PDB entry 8WRQ | electron microscopy, 3.05 A resolution | chains A and B of the 4 polymer chains in the assembly

Chain A:
Name: Cas12-1
Organism: unclassified sequences
Sequence (737 residues; each row starts with the number of its first residue):
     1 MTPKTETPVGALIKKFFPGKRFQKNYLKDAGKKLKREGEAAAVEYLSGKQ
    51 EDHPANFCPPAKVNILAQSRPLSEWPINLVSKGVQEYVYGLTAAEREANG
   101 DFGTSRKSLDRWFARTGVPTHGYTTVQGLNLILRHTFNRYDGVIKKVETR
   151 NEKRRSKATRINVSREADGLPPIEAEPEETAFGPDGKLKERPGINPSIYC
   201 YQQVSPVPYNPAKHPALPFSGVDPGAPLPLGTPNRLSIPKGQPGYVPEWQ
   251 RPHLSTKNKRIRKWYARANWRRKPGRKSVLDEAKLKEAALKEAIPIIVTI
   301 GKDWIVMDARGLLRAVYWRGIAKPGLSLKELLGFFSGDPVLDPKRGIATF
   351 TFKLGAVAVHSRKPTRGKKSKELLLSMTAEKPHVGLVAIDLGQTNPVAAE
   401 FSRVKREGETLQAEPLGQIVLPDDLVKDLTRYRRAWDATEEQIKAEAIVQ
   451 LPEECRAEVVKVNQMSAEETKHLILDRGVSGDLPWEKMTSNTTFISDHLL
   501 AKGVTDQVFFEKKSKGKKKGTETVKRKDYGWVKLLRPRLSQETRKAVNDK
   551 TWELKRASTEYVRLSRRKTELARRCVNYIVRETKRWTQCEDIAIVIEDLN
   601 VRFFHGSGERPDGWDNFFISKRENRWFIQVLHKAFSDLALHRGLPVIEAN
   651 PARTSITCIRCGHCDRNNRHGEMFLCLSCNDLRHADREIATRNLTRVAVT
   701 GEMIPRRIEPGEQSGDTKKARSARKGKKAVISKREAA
Not modelled in the structure: 1-53, 157-176, 599-625, 650-737

Chain B:
Molecule: CrRNA
Organism: unclassified sequences
Sequence (56 nucleotides; each row starts with the number of its first residue; numbers below 1 keep their minus sign (C-35 is residue -35)):
   -35 CCGUCAACGUUCAACGCUUGCUCGGUUCGCCGAGACUCCCCUACGUGCUG
    15 CUGAAG
Not modelled in the structure: -35 to -20, 11-20

Interface between chain A and chain B:
Residue-residue contacts (111; chain A residue first):
  Phe57(A) with U1(B), sugar contact
  Pro60(A) with U1(B), sugar contact; C2(B), sugar contact
  Lys62(A) with C2(B), hydrogen bond to the phosphate; C3(B), salt bridge to the phosphate
  Asn64(A) with U-17(B), hydrogen bond to the base; G-16(B), hydrogen bond to the sugar
  Glu190(A) with U6(B), hydrogen bond to the sugar; A7(B), phosphate contact
  Arg191(A) with U6(B), sugar contact
  Pro192(A) with C5(B), sugar contact
  Gly193(A) with C5(B), hydrogen bond to the phosphate
  Ile194(A) with C5(B), sugar contact
  Asn195(A) with C4(B), hydrogen bond to the sugar
  Pro196(A) with C4(B), sugar contact
  Pro229(A) with U-18(B), base contact
  Leu230(A) with U-18(B), phosphate contact
  Gly231(A) with U-18(B), hydrogen bond to the phosphate
  Arg235(A) with C-5(B), salt bridge to the phosphate
  Gly244(A) with C-6(B), hydrogen bond to the phosphate
  Tyr245(A) with G-7(B), hydrogen bond to the sugar; C-6(B), sugar contact
  Val246(A) with C-5(B), phosphate contact
  Pro247(A) with G-7(B), base contact
  Trp249(A) with U-9(B), stacking on the base; G-7(B), base contact
  Gln250(A) with G-7(B), base contact; C-5(B), sugar contact
  Leu254(A) with C-5(B), phosphate contact; G-4(B), phosphate contact
  Ser255(A) with G-4(B), hydrogen bond to the phosphate; A-3(B), hydrogen bond to the phosphate
  Lys257(A) with A-3(B), salt bridge to the phosphate; G-2(B), salt bridge to the phosphate
  Asn258(A) with C-19(B), base contact
  Lys259(A) with C-19(B), base contact; G-4(B), phosphate contact; A-3(B), phosphate contact
  Arg260(A) with C-19(B), sugar contact; U-17(B), salt bridge to the phosphate; G-16(B), hydrogen bond to the base; C-15(B), base contact
  Ile261(A) with C-19(B), hydrogen bond to the sugar; U-18(B), sugar contact; U-17(B), phosphate contact
  Arg262(A) with U-17(B), phosphate contact; C-5(B), hydrogen bond to the sugar; G-4(B), hydrogen bond to the base; A-3(B), base contact
  Lys263(A) with U-18(B), phosphate contact; U-17(B), hydrogen bond to the phosphate
  Trp264(A) with C-6(B), phosphate contact
  Tyr265(A) with U-18(B), hydrogen bond to the base; U-17(B), sugar contact
  Ala266(A) with U-17(B), phosphate contact; G-16(B), phosphate contact
  Arg267(A) with G-16(B), hydrogen bond to the phosphate; C-15(B), salt bridge to the phosphate
  Asn269(A) with C-6(B), hydrogen bond to the base
  Trp270(A) with C-6(B), phosphate contact
  Arg271(A) with C-13(B), base contact; G-12(B), hydrogen bond to the base
  Lys273(A) with G-12(B), hydrogen bond to the base; G-11(B), hydrogen bond to the base
  Gly275(A) with U-10(B), base contact; C-8(B), base contact
  Arg276(A) with G-11(B), hydrogen bond to the base; U-10(B), base contact; C-8(B), base contact; C-6(B), base contact; C-5(B), base contact
  Lys277(A) with C-8(B), hydrogen bond to the sugar
  Ser278(A) with C-8(B), sugar contact
  Glu292(A) with U-18(B), hydrogen bond to the base
  Ile294(A) with U-18(B), base contact
  Arg310(A) with U-18(B), hydrogen bond to the base; U-17(B), hydrogen bond to the sugar
  Gly311(A) with U-17(B), base contact
  Arg314(A) with C-19(B), base contact; U-17(B), hydrogen bond to the base; G-16(B), hydrogen bond to the base; A-1(B), base contact; C0(B), hydrogen bond to the base
  Tyr317(A) with C-19(B), sugar contact; U-18(B), phosphate contact
  Trp318(A) with C0(B), stacking on the base
  Arg319(A) with C0(B), phosphate contact; U1(B), salt bridge to the phosphate
  Pro324(A) with C-19(B), sugar contact
  Lys344(A) with C3(B), phosphate contact; C4(B), salt bridge to the phosphate
  Arg345(A) with C3(B), salt bridge to the phosphate; C4(B), salt bridge to the phosphate
  Arg431(A) with C-13(B), hydrogen bond to the sugar; G-12(B), phosphate contact
  Arg563(A) with U-14(B), salt bridge to the phosphate
  Arg566(A) with C3(B), salt bridge to the phosphate
  Arg567(A) with U-14(B), sugar contact; C-13(B), sugar contact
  Glu570(A) with U-14(B), sugar contact; G-2(B), hydrogen bond to the base; A-1(B), sugar contact
  Arg573(A) with A-1(B), hydrogen bond to the sugar; C0(B), sugar contact; C2(B), salt bridge to the phosphate
  Arg574(A) with A-3(B), hydrogen bond to the sugar; G-2(B), phosphate contact; A-1(B), sugar contact
  Asn577(A) with A-1(B), hydrogen bond to the phosphate; C0(B), hydrogen bond to the phosphate
  His641(A) with U1(B), base contact
Other interface residues (no listed pair), chain A (71 interface residues in all): Pro59, Gln242, Pro243, Ala268, Asp308, Leu313, Asp428, Leu640, Arg642

In short:
71 residues of chain A face 27 of chain B across their interface; the contacts include 36 hydrogen bonds, 13
salt bridges and 2 aromatic stacking contacts. Polar pairs include Asn64(A)-U-17(B), Arg260(A)-G-16(B) and
Arg262(A)-G-4(B).
Chain A is Cas12-1 and chain B is CrRNA, both from unclassified sequences; the structure, Cryo-EM structure of
Cas12-1 with 14 nt complementary heteroduplex, was determined by electron microscopy.
